PDB entry 3ZFY | X-ray diffraction, 2.20 A resolution | chain A

== Chain A ==
Protein: Ephrin type-B receptor 3
From: Homo sapiens
Notes: EC 2.7.10.1; fragment: kinase domain, residues 616-910
UniProt: P54753 (EPHB3_HUMAN); residues 616-910 here = UniProt positions 616-910
Sequence (298 residues; each row starts with the number of its first residue):
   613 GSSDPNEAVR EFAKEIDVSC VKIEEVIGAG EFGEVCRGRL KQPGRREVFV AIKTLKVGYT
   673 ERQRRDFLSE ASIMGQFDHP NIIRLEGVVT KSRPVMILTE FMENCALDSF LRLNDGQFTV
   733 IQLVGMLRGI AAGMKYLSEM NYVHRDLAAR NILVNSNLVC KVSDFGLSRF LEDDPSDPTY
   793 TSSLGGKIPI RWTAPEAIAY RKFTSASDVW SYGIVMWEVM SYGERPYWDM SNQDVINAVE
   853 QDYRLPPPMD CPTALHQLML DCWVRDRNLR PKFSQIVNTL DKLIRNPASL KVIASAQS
Not modelled in the structure: 613-631, 639-642, 656-657, 779-783, 796-798, 906-910
Differences from the reference sequence: expression tag (613-615); conflict P899 (Ala in P54753)
Swiss-Prot annotation at these positions:
  - active site: D758 (Proton acceptor)
  - binding site (ATP): I639 to V647, K665
  - natural variant: R724 (R724W: In a lung neuroendocrine carcinoma sample)
  - mutagenesis: K665 (K665R: Kinase-dead. Loss of autophosphorylation)
From the paper describing this entry:
  - specificity-determining residues: C717
  - contacts within the chain: D758-Y792, R762-Y792
  - catalytic residues: K665, D758
  - conformationally variable residues (order/disorder transition, side-chain flip): K665, F777

== In short ==
UniProt lists active-site residue D758, 10 ATP-binding residues and one mutagenesis site. From the paper:
catalytic residues K665 and D758; the specificity determinant C717.
Chain A is Ephrin type-B receptor 3 (Homo sapiens); the structure, Crystal structure of EphB3, was determined
by X-ray diffraction together with 3ZFM, 3ZFX and 3ZEW from the same study.
